Entry 7EQD (electron microscopy, 2.76 A resolution); this record covers chains A and B of the 35 polymer chains in the assembly.

== Chain A ==
Molecule: Light-harvesting protein B-870 alpha chain
Organism: Rhodospirillum rubrum
UniProt: P02947 (LHA_RHORU); numbering as in UniProt (aligned over 1-62)
Sequence (62 residues; row label = number of the first residue in the row):
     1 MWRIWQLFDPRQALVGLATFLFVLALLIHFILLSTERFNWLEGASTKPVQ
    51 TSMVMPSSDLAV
Unresolved in the structure: 48-62
Modified residues: Met1 (N-formylmethionine; FME)
Ligand contacts:
  - Trans-Geranyl BACTERIOCHLOROPHYLL A (07D), molecule 1: Ala18, Leu21, Phe22, Ala25, His29, Leu32, Phe38, Trp40
  - Trans-Geranyl BACTERIOCHLOROPHYLL A (07D), molecule 2: Leu21, Leu24, Ala25, Ile28, His29, Leu32, Phe38
  - spirilloxanthin (CRT), molecule 1: Met1, Arg3, Ile4, Gln6, Leu7
  - spirilloxanthin (CRT), molecule 2: Leu14, Leu17, Phe20, Leu21, Leu24, Leu27, Ile28, Ile31
  - spirilloxanthin (CRT), molecule 3: Phe22, Ala25, Leu26, His29, Phe30, Leu33, Trp40
  - RQ0 (2-azanyl-5-[(2E,6E,8E,10E,12E,14E,18E,22E,26E,30E,34E)-3,7,11,15,19,23,27,31,35,39-decamethyltetraconta-2,6,8,10,12,14,18,22,26,30,34,38-dodecaenyl]-3-methoxy-6-methyl-cyclohexa-2,5-diene-1,4-dione): Thr19, Phe22, Val23, Leu26, Phe30
Curated features (UniProtKB/Swiss-Prot):
  - binding site (a bacteriochlorophyll): His29
  - modified residue: Met1 (N-formylmethionine)
From the paper describing this entry:
  - binding site for Trans-Geranyl BACTERIOCHLOROPHYLL A: His29, Trp40
  - Trans-Geranyl BACTERIOCHLOROPHYLL A coordination: His29

== Chain B ==
Molecule: Light-harvesting protein B-870 beta chain
Organism: Rhodospirillum rubrum (strain ATCC 11170 / ATH 1.1.1 / DSM 467 / LMG 4362 / NCIB 8255 / S1)
UniProt: Q2RQ23 (LHB_RHORT); numbering as in UniProt (aligned over 2-56)
Sequence (55 residues; each row starts with the number of its first residue):
     2 AEVKQESLSGITEGEAKEFHKIFTSSILVFFGVAAFAHLLVWIWRPWVPG
    52 PNGYS
Unresolved in the structure: 2-11
Ligand contacts:
  - Trans-Geranyl BACTERIOCHLOROPHYLL A (07D), molecule 1: Val30, Phe31, Val34, Ala35, Ala38, His39, Val42, Trp45
  - Trans-Geranyl BACTERIOCHLOROPHYLL A (07D), molecule 2: Phe31, Phe32, Ala35, His39, Val42, Trp48, Val49
  - Trans-Geranyl BACTERIOCHLOROPHYLL A (07D), molecule 3: Val34, Ala38, Leu41, Val42, Trp45
  - spirilloxanthin (CRT): Glu16, Phe20, Ile23, Phe24, Ser27, Ile28, Phe31, Phe32
Curated features (UniProtKB/Swiss-Prot):
  - binding site (a bacteriochlorophyll): His21, His39
From the paper describing this entry:
  - binding site for Trans-Geranyl BACTERIOCHLOROPHYLL A: His39, Trp48
  - Trans-Geranyl BACTERIOCHLOROPHYLL A coordination: His39

== Interface between chain A and chain B ==
Residue-residue contacts (18; chain A residue first):
  Trp2(A) - Glu14(B)
  Trp2(A) - Lys18(B)
  Trp2(A) - His21(B)
  Trp5(A) - Ile12(B)
  Trp5(A) - Phe20(B)  hydrophobic
  Trp5(A) - His21(B)  hydrogen bond
  Trp5(A) - Phe24(B)  hydrophobic
  Pro10(A) - Ile12(B)  hydrophobic
  Pro10(A) - Phe20(B)  hydrophobic
  Leu17(A) - Phe24(B)  hydrophobic
  Arg37(A) - Arg46(B)  hydrogen bond (backbone-side chain)
  Arg37(A) - Pro47(B)  hydrogen bond (side chain-backbone)
  Arg37(A) - Tyr55(B)
  Phe38(A) - Arg46(B)
  Phe38(A) - Pro47(B)
  Phe38(A) - Trp48(B)  hydrophobic
  Ala44(A) - Arg46(B)  hydrogen bond (backbone-side chain)
  Thr46(A) - Tyr55(B)
Interface residues without a listed pair, chain A (12 interface residues in all): Met1, Leu14, Leu21, Lys47
Interface residues without a listed pair, chain B (14 interface residues in all): Ala17, Phe31, Trp45, Ser56
From the paper, about this interface:
  - pairs named by the authors: Trp2(A)-Lys18(B) (cation-pi contact), Trp5(A)-His21(B) (hydrogen bond)

== Summary ==
12 residues of chain A face 14 of chain B across their interface; the contacts include 4 hydrogen bonds. Polar
contacts include Trp5(A)-His21(B), Arg37(A)-Arg46(B) and Arg37(A)-Pro47(B). The authors report a cation-pi
contact between Trp2(A) and Lys18(B); a hydrogen bond between Trp5(A) and His21(B). The paper reports a
binding site for Trans-Geranyl BACTERIOCHLOROPHYLL A at His29(A), Trp40(A) and His39(B) among others;
Trans-Geranyl BACTERIOCHLOROPHYLL A coordination by His29(A) and His39(B).
Here chain A is Light-harvesting protein B-870 alpha chain (Rhodospirillum rubrum) and chain B is
Light-harvesting protein B-870 beta chain (Rhodospirillum rubrum (strain ATCC 11170 / ATH 1.1.1 / DSM 467 /
LMG 4362 / NCIB 8255 / S1)). Entry 7EQD (Structure of photosynthetic LH1-rc super-complex of rhodospirillum
rubrum) was determined by electron microscopy.
